PDB entry 8F6C | electron microscopy, 3.46 A resolution | chains A and C of the 8 polymer chains in the assembly

# Chain A
Name: Cytochrome bo(3) ubiquinol oxidase subunit 1
From: Escherichia coli
Notes: EC 7.1.1.3
UniProt: P0ABI8 (CYOB_ECOLI); residues 1-658 here = UniProt positions 1-658
Amino-acid sequence (658 residues; row label = number of the first residue in the row):
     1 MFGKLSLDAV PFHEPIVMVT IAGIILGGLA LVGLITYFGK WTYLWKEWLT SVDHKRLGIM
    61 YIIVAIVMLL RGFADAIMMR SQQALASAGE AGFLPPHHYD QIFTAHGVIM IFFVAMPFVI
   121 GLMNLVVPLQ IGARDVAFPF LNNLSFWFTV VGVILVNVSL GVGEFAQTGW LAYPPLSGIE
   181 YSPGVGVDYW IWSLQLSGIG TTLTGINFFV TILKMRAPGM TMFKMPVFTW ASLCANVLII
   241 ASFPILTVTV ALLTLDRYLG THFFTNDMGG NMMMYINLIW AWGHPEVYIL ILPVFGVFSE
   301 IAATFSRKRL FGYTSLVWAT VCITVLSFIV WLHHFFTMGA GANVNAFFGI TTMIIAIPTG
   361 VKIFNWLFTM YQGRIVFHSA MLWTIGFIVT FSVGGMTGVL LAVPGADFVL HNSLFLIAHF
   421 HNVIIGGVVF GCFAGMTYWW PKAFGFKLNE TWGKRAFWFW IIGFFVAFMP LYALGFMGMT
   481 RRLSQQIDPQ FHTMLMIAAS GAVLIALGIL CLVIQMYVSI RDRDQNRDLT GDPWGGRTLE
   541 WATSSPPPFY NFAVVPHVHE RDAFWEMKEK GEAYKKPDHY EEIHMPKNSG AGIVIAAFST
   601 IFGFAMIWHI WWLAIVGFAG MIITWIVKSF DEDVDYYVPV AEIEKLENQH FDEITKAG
Ion coordination: heme Fe: H106, H421; Cu ion: H284, H333, H334; heme o Fe near H419 (its only coordinating residue here)
Residues lining bound ligands:
  - 1,2-Distearoyl-sn-glycerophosphoethanolamine (3PE), molecule 1: F138, P139, F140, L141, L144, F148, W192, Q195, I199, L203, I206, T247, F602, F618, M621, W625, K628, V634
  - 1,2-Distearoyl-sn-glycerophosphoethanolamine (3PE), molecule 2: A251, T254, L255, Y258, L259, F602, M606, W611, I615
  - 1,2-Distearoyl-sn-glycerophosphoethanolamine (3PE), molecule 3: A251, F618, I622, W625, I626, S629
  - heme (HEM): F73, A76, M79, R80, Q83, F103, H106, G107, M110, I111, A115, G169, W170, L414, I417, F420, H421, I424, I425, V429, W460, F468, R481, R482, I505
  - heme o (HEO): W170, W280, H284, V287, Y288, I291, H333, H334, I355, A356, T359, G360, I363, F391, S392, G395, M396, G398, V399, L401, A402, D407, H411, N412, L416, H419, F420, V423, I424, V428, R481
UniProt features mapped onto this chain:
  - binding site (ubiquinone-8): R71, D75, H98
  - binding site (heme b): H106, W170, H421, R481, R482
  - binding site (Cu(2+)): H284, H333, H334
  - binding site (Fe(II)-heme o): Y288, H411, H419
  - cross-link: H284 to Y288 (1'-histidyl-3'-tyrosine (His-Tyr))
  - mutagenesis: H54 (H54A: 50% quinol oxidase activity), K55 (K55Q: No effect), R71 (R71H: No quinol oxidase activity; R71Q/L: Abolishes quinol oxidase activity), D75 (D75E: Very similar to wild-type; D75H: No quinol oxidase activity, altered binding of a semiquinone intermediate at the QH site; D75N: Abolishes quinol oxidase activity), R80 (R80Q: Abolishes quinol oxidase activity), H98 (H98F: About 1% quinol oxidase activity; H98N: Abolishes enzyme activity), Q101 (Q101N: Reduces quinol oxidase activity by 75%, decreased affinity for ubiquinol-1), I102 (I102W: No quinol oxidase activity), H106 (H106A: 2% quinol oxidase activity, loss of heme b, loss of heme o, loss of Cu(B)), D135 (D135N: Abolishes quinol oxidase activity), Y173 (Y173F: No effect), D188 (D188N: No effect), 15 further mutagenesis entries in UniProt

# Chain C
Name: Cytochrome bo(3) ubiquinol oxidase subunit 3
From: Escherichia coli
UniProt: P0ABJ3 (CYOC_ECOLI); residues 21-204 here = UniProt positions 21-204
Amino-acid sequence (184 residues; each row starts with the number of its first residue):
    21 AGGTKIFGFW IYLMSDCILF SILFATYAVL VNGTAGGPTG KDIFELPFVL VETFLLLFSS
    81 ITYGMAAIAM YKNNKSQVIS WLALTWLFGA GFIGMEIYEF HHLIVNGMGP DRSGFLSAFF
   141 ALVGTHGLHV TSGLIWMAVL MVQIARRGLT STNRTRIMCL SLFWHFLDVV WICVFTVVYL
   201 MGAM
Residues lining bound ligands:
  - 1,2-Distearoyl-sn-glycerophosphoethanolamine (3PE), molecule 1: K25, G28, F29, Y32
  - 1,2-Distearoyl-sn-glycerophosphoethanolamine (3PE), molecule 2: K25, F29, Y32, L39, L43, T145, L148, H149, S152, I155, W156, V159, T172, R176, F183

# Interface between chain A and chain C
Residue-residue contacts (45; chain A residue first):
  F138(A) - T24(C)
  F138(A) - K25(C)
  F138(A) - G28(C)
  T202(A) - S35(C)
  I206(A) - G28(C)
  I206(A) - Y32(C)  hydrophobic
  F209(A) - F27(C)  hydrophobic
  F209(A) - I31(C)  hydrophobic
  V210(A) - T24(C)
  V210(A) - F27(C)  hydrophobic
  V210(A) - G28(C)
  K214(A) - T24(C)
  K214(A) - F27(C)
  I240(A) - I31(C)  hydrophobic
  I240(A) - S35(C)
  A241(A) - I38(C)
  P244(A) - S35(C)
  P244(A) - L39(C)
  I245(A) - I42(C)  hydrophobic
  V248(A) - L39(C)
  V248(A) - I42(C)  hydrophobic
  V248(A) - L43(C)  hydrophobic
  L252(A) - T46(C)
  L259(A) - D131(C)
  G260(A) - D131(C)
  T261(A) - P130(C)
  T261(A) - S137(C)
  H262(A) - D131(C)  hydrogen bond (side chain-backbone)
  H262(A) - G134(C)
  F263(A) - L50(C)
  F263(A) - S137(C)
  F263(A) - A138(C)  hydrophobic
  F263(A) - A141(C)  hydrophobic
  M268(A) - R132(C)
  M268(A) - G134(C)  hydrogen bond (backbone-backbone)
  G269(A) - G53(C)
  N271(A) - V49(C)
  M274(A) - V49(C)  hydrophobic
  L278(A) - I42(C)  hydrophobic
  L278(A) - T46(C)
  I626(A) - V159(C)  hydrophobic
  S629(A) - Q163(C)  hydrogen bond
  S629(A) - R176(C)  hydrogen bond (backbone-side chain)
  F630(A) - Q163(C)
  F630(A) - R167(C)  hydrogen bond (backbone-side chain)
Other interface residues (no listed pair), chain A (29 interface residues in all): L213, T247, L255, E632
Other interface residues (no listed pair), chain C (30 interface residues in all): S133, I155, V162, R166

# In short
29 residues of chain A face 30 of chain C across their interface, with 5 hydrogen bonds. Polar contacts
include H262(A)-D131(C), S629(A)-Q163(C) and S629(A)-R176(C). 2 1,2-Distearoyl-sn-glycerophosphoethanolamine
molecules are bound between chain A and chain C.
Chain A is Cytochrome bo(3) ubiquinol oxidase subunit 1 and chain C is Cytochrome bo(3) ubiquinol oxidase
subunit 3, both from Escherichia coli; the structure, E. coli cytochrome bo3 ubiquinol oxidase dimer, was
determined by electron microscopy, deposited together with 8F68.
